5VJI - chains A and B of the 3 polymer chains in the assembly; structure by X-ray diffraction, 1.86 A resolution.

Chain A (and B):
Molecule: Circadian locomoter output cycles protein kaput
Source organism: Mus musculus
Notes: EC 2.3.1.48; chain B of this document is another copy of the same molecule, construct and numbering; everything in this record applies to it too
UniProtKB: O08785 (CLOCK_MOUSE); residues 7-51 here correspond to UniProt positions 516-560 (UniProt number = residue number + 509)
Chain sequence (51 residues; numbered 1 to 51; the number before each row is that of its first residue):
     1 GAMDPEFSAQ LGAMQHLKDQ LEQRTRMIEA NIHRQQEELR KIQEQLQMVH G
Unresolved in the structure: 51 (chain B: 1-6, 49-51)
Sequence notes: expression tag (1-6)
Modified positions: Mse-3 (selenomethionine); Mse-14, Mse-27, Mse-48 (selenomethionine; parent Met)

Chain A / chain B interface:
Contacting residue pairs (30):
  Lys-18(A) / Leu-46(B)  hydrogen bond (side chain-backbone)
  Lys-18(A) / Mse-48(B)
  Glu-22(A) / Leu-46(B)
  Thr-25(A) / Leu-39(B)
  Thr-25(A) / Ile-42(B)
  Thr-25(A) / Gln-43(B)  hydrogen bond
  Thr-25(A) / Leu-46(B)
  Glu-29(A) / Leu-39(B)
  Glu-29(A) / Gln-43(B)  hydrogen bond
  Ile-32(A) / Ile-32(B)  hydrophobic
  Ile-32(A) / Gln-36(B)
  Gln-35(A) / Ile-32(B)
  Gln-36(A) / Ile-32(B)
  Gln-36(A) / Gln-36(B)  hydrogen bond
  Leu-39(A) / Thr-25(B)
  Leu-39(A) / Ile-28(B)  hydrophobic
  Leu-39(A) / Glu-29(B)
  Leu-39(A) / Ile-32(B)  hydrophobic
  Ile-42(A) / Thr-25(B)
  Gln-43(A) / Thr-25(B)  hydrogen bond
  Gln-43(A) / Glu-29(B)  hydrogen bond
  Leu-46(A) / Lys-18(B)  hydrogen bond (backbone-side chain)
  Leu-46(A) / Leu-21(B)  hydrophobic
  Leu-46(A) / Glu-22(B)
  Gln-47(A) / Lys-18(B)
  Gln-47(A) / Glu-22(B)
  Val-49(A) / Mse-14(B)  hydrophobic
  Val-49(A) / Lys-18(B)  hydrogen bond (backbone-side chain)
  His-50(A) / Mse-14(B)
  His-50(A) / Gln-15(B)
Interface residues without a listed pair, chain A (18 interface residues in all): Leu-21, Arg-26, Ile-28, His-33
Interface residues without a listed pair, chain B (16 interface residues in all): Gln-35

Summary:
Chain A and chain B form an interface of 18 and 16 residues respectively; the contacts include 8 hydrogen
bonds. Polar pairs include Lys-18(A)/Leu-46(B), Thr-25(A)/Gln-43(B) and Glu-29(A)/Gln-43(B).
Chain A and chain B are both Circadian locomoter output cycles protein kaput (Mus musculus); the structure,
Crystal structure of the CLOCK Transcription Domain Exon19 in Complex with a Repressor, was determined by
X-ray diffraction together with 5VJX from the same study.
